Entry 8R4J (X-ray diffraction, 3.70 A resolution); this record covers chain A.

[Chain A]
Molecule: Alpha-1,4 glucan phosphorylase L-1 isozyme, chloroplastic/amyloplastic
Organism: Solanum tuberosum
Notes: EC 2.4.1.1
Reference sequence: P04045 (PHSL1_SOLTU); residues 1-916 here correspond to UniProt positions 51-966 (UniProt number = residue number + 50)
Sequence (916 residues; numbered 1 to 916; the number before each row is that of its first residue):
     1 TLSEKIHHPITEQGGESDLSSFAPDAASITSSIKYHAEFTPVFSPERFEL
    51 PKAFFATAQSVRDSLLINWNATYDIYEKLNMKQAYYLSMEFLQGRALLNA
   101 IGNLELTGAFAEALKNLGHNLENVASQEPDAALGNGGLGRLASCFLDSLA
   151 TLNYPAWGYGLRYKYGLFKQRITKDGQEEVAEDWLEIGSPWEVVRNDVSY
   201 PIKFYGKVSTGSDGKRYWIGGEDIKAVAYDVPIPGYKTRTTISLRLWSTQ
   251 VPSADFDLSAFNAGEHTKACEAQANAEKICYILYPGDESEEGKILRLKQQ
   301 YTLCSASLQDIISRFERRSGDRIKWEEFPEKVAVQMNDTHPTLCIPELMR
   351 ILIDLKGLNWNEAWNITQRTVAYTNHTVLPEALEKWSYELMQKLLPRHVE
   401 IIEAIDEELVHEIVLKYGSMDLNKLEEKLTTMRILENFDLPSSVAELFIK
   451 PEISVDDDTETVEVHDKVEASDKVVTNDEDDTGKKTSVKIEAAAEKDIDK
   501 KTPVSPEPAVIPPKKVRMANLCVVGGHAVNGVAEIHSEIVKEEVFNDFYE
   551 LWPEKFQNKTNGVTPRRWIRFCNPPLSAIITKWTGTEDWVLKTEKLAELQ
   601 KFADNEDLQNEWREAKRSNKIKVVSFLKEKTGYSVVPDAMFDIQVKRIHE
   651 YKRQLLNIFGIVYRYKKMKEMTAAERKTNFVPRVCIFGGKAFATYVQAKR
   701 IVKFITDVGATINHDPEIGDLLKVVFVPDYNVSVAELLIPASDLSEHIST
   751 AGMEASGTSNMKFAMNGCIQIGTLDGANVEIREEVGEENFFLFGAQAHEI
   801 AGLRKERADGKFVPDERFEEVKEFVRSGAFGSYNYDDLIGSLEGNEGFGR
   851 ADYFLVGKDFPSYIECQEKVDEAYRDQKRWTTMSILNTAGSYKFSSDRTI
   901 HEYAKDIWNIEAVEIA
Unresolved in the structure: 1-22, 447-510
Modified positions: Lys762 ((2S)-2-amino-6-[[3-hydroxy-2-methyl-5-(phosphonooxymethyl)pyridin-4-yl]methylideneamino]hexanoic acid; LLP)
Swiss-Prot annotation at these positions:
  - modified residue: Lys762 (N6-(pyridoxal phosphate)lysine)
Reported in the primary citation:
  - binding site for caffeine: Asn135, Tyr284, Arg647, Phe692

[In short]
From the paper: a binding site for caffeine at Asn135, Tyr284 and Arg647 among others.
Chain A is Alpha-1,4 glucan phosphorylase L-1 isozyme, chloroplastic/amyloplastic (Solanum tuberosum); the
structure, Plastidial phosphorylase Pho1 from Solanum tuberosum in complex with caffeine, was determined by
X-ray diffraction (same publication as 8R4K, 8R48, 8R49 and 8R4G).
